6HJX - chains A and E of the 10 polymer chains in the assembly; structure by X-ray diffraction, 2.50 A resolution.

Chain A:
Molecule: Cys-loop ligand-gated ion channel
From: Dickeya chrysanthemi
UniProtKB: P0C7B7 (ELIC_DICCH); the construct has insertions or renumbered stretches relative to UniProt, so the offset changes along the chain: 9-163 = UniProt 9-163; 165-314 = UniProt 164-313
Chain sequence (306 residues; each row starts with the number of its first residue):
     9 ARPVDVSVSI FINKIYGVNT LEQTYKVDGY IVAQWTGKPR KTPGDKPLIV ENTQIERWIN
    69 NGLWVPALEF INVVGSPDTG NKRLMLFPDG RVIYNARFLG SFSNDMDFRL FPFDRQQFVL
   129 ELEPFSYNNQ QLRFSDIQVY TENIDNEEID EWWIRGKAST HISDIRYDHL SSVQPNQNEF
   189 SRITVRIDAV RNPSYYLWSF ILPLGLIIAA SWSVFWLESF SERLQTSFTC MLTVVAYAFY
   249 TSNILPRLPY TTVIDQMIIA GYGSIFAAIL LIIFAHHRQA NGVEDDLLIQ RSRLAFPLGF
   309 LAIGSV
Disordered / not traced: 289-291
Sequence notes: insertion (164); engineered mutation C238 (Leu237 in P0C7B7), S300 (Cys299 in P0C7B7), S313 (Cys312 in P0C7B7); conflict N289 (Met288 in P0C7B7)
Ligand contacts: phosphatidylethanolamine (PTY): A217, A218, W220, S221, W224, R301, L302, P305
From the paper describing this entry:
  - binding site for dodecyl-beta-D-maltoside: W206
  - binding site for phosphatidylethanolamine: W220, W224, P305
  - contacts within the chain: W224-R301 (cation-pi contact)

Chain E:
Molecule: Cys-loop ligand-gated ion channel
From: Dickeya chrysanthemi
UniProtKB: P0C7B7 (ELIC_DICCH); the construct has insertions or renumbered stretches relative to UniProt, so the offset changes along the chain: 8-163 = UniProt 8-163; 165-314 = UniProt 164-313
Chain sequence (307 residues; row label = number of the first residue in the row):
     8 DARPVDVSVS IFINKIYGVN TLEQTYKVDG YIVAQWTGKP RKTPGDKPLI VENTQIERWI
    68 NNGLWVPALE FINVVGSPDT GNKRLMLFPD GRVIYNARFL GSFSNDMDFR LFPFDRQQFV
   128 LELEPFSYNN QQLRFSDIQV YTENIDNEEI DEWWIRGKAS THISDIRYDH LSSVQPNQNE
   188 FSRITVRIDA VRNPSYYLWS FILPLGLIIA ASWSVFWLES FSERLQTSFT CMLTVVAYAF
   248 YTSNILPRLP YTTVIDQMII AGYGSIFAAI LLIIFAHHRQ ANGVEDDLLI QRSRLAFPLG
   308 FLAIGSV
Disordered / not traced: 181-182, 287-292
Sequence notes: insertion (164); engineered mutation C238 (Leu237 in P0C7B7), S300 (Cys299 in P0C7B7), S313 (Cys312 in P0C7B7); conflict N289 (Met288 in P0C7B7)

Interface between chain A and chain E:
Pairs across the interface (87; chain A residue first):
  L29(A) - E159(E)
  E30(A) - K22(E)  hydrogen bond (backbone-side chain)
  E30(A) - Y24(E)
  E30(A) - K34(E)  salt bridge
  E64(A) - T61(E)  hydrogen bond
  E64(A) - Q62(E)  hydrogen bond
  I67(A) - Q62(E)
  N68(A) - Q62(E)  hydrogen bond
  P74(A) - E59(E)
  A75(A) - E59(E)  hydrogen bond (backbone-side chain)
  A75(A) - N60(E)
  A75(A) - N89(E)
  E77(A) - Y38(E)  hydrogen bond
  E77(A) - N89(E)
  E77(A) - R105(E)  salt bridge
  F78(A) - R105(E)  hydrogen bond (backbone-side chain)
  I79(A) - R105(E)  hydrogen bond (backbone-side chain)
  V81(A) - R105(E)  hydrogen bond (backbone-side chain)
  V82(A) - Y24(E)
  V82(A) - L107(E)  hydrophobic
  G83(A) - D86(E)
  G83(A) - L107(E)
  S84(A) - D86(E)  hydrogen bond
  S84(A) - T87(E)  hydrogen bond (side chain-backbone)
  S84(A) - G88(E)
  M114(A) - I157(E)
  D115(A) - I157(E)
  R117(A) - I157(E)
  F133(A) - Y38(E)  hydrophobic
  F133(A) - N89(E)
  F133(A) - K90(E)
  F133(A) - R91(E)
  F133(A) - N103(E)
  S134(A) - I57(E)
  S134(A) - E59(E)  hydrogen bond
  S134(A) - R91(E)
  Y135(A) - I57(E)
  Y135(A) - E59(E)
  H177(A) - F19(E)
  H177(A) - Y148(E)  hydrogen bond
  F228(A) - W224(E)
  S229(A) - E230(E)  hydrogen bond
  L232(A) - L225(E)  hydrophobic
  Q233(A) - E230(E)
  Q233(A) - T234(E)  hydrogen bond
  F236(A) - A218(E)
  F236(A) - S221(E)
  F236(A) - T234(E)
  F236(A) - T237(E)
  F236(A) - C238(E)  hydrophobic
  L240(A) - L240(E)
  L240(A) - T241(E)
  V243(A) - I215(E)  hydrophobic
  V243(A) - A244(E)
  V243(A) - Y245(E)
  A246(A) - Y248(E)
  F247(A) - A244(E)
  F247(A) - F247(E)  hydrophobic
  F247(A) - Y248(E)  hydrophobic
  F247(A) - N251(E)
  S250(A) - Y248(E)
  S250(A) - N251(E)  hydrogen bond
  S250(A) - I252(E)
  N251(A) - N251(E)  hydrogen bond
  R255(A) - N251(E)  hydrogen bond (side chain-backbone)
  R255(A) - I252(E)
  L256(A) - Y203(E)
  P257(A) - I157(E)
  P257(A) - E159(E)
  P257(A) - N200(E)
  P257(A) - Y203(E)
  Y258(A) - I157(E)
  Y258(A) - Y203(E)
  T259(A) - Y203(E)
  T259(A) - S207(E)
  I267(A) - W206(E)
  I267(A) - S207(E)
  I267(A) - L210(E)  hydrophobic
  Y270(A) - P211(E)  hydrophobic
  Y270(A) - Y245(E)
  F274(A) - L214(E)
  F274(A) - A217(E)  hydrophobic
  I281(A) - S221(E)
  I281(A) - W224(E)  hydrophobic
  H284(A) - E226(E)  salt bridge
  H285(A) - W224(E)
  H285(A) - R301(E)  hydrogen bond
Also at the interface, not in a pair above, chain A (52 interface residues in all): Q31, T32, V73, S111, T237, M239, D263, G271, I277
Also at the interface, not in a pair above, chain E (57 interface residues in all): G25, D36, M93, A104, E156, D158, S202, S219

Overview:
52 residues of chain A and 57 residues of chain E are in contact; the contacts include 19 hydrogen bonds and 3
salt bridges. Polar pairs include E30(A)-K34(E), E77(A)-R105(E) and H284(A)-E226(E). Chain A binds
phosphatidylethanolamine. The paper reports a binding site for phosphatidylethanolamine at W220(A), W224(A)
and P305(A); a binding site for dodecyl-beta-D-maltoside at W206(A).
Here chain A is Cys-loop ligand-gated ion channel and chain E is Cys-loop ligand-gated ion channel, both from
Dickeya chrysanthemi. Entry 6HJX (X-ray structure of a pentameric ligand gated ion channel from Erwinia
chrysanthemi (ELIC) 7'C pore mutant ...) was determined by X-ray diffraction (same publication as 6HJY and
6HK0).
